Entry 7Z6N (X-ray diffraction, 2.57 A resolution); this record covers chains A and B.

== Chain A (and B) ==
Protein: Putative membrane protein
Source organism: Bordetella bronchiseptica
Notes: chain B of this document is another copy of the same molecule, construct and numbering; everything in this record applies to it too
Reference sequence: A0A0H3LM39 (A0A0H3LM39_BORBR); residues 1-309 here = UniProt positions 1-309
Chain sequence (329 residues; numbered -19 to 309; the number before each row is that of its first residue; numbers below 1 keep their minus sign (Met-19 is residue -19)):
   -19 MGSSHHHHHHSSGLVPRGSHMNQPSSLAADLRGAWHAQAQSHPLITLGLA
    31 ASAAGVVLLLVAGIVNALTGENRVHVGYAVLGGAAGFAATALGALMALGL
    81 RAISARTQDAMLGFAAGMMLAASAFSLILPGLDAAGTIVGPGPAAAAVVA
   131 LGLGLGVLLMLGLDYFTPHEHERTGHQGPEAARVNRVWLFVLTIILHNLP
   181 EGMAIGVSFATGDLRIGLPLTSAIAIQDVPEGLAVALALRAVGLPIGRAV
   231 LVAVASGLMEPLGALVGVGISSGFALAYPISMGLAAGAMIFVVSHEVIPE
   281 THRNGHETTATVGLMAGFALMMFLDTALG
Disordered / not traced: -19 to 20, 150-163 (chain B: -19 to 20, 78-83, 148-163, 221-224, 308-309)
Sequence notes: initiating methionine (-19); expression tag (-18 to 0)
UniProt features mapped onto this chain:
  - binding site (Zn(2+)): Asp89, Asp144, His177, Glu181, Gln207, Glu211, His275, Glu276, His286
  - binding site (Cd(2+)): Met99, Asp144, His177, Asn178, Glu181, Gln207, Asp208, Glu211, Glu240, His275

== Interface between chain A and chain B ==
Contacting residue pairs (14; chain A residue first):
  Glu51(A) with Tyr58(B), hydrogen bond
  Asn52(A) with His55(B)
  Val56(A) with Val56(B), hydrophobic
  Val60(A) with Leu245(B), hydrophobic
  Val164(A) with Arg228(B)
  Trp168(A) with Arg228(B)
  Arg228(A) with Trp168(B)
  Leu231(A) with Trp168(B), hydrophobic; Leu172(B), hydrophobic
  Leu238(A) with Leu242(B)
  Met239(A) with Leu238(B), hydrophobic
  Leu242(A) with Pro241(B), hydrophobic; Leu242(B), hydrophobic
  Leu245(A) with Val60(B), hydrophobic
Interface residues without a listed pair, chain A (20 interface residues in all): Ile44, Ala47, Leu48, Gly57, Leu61, Leu172, Val232, Pro241
Interface residues without a listed pair, chain B (17 interface residues in all): Ala47, Leu48, Gly57, Leu61, Asn165, Leu231

== Summary ==
20 residues of chain A face 17 of chain B across their interface; the contacts include 1 hydrogen bond. Its
one hydrogen-bonded contact is Glu51(A)-Tyr58(B). Curated annotation (UniProt) lists 9 Zn2+-binding residues
and 10 Cd2+-binding residues on chain A.
Both chains are Putative membrane protein (Bordetella bronchiseptica). Entry 7Z6N (Crystal structure of
Zn2+-transporter BbZIP in a metal-stripped state) was determined by X-ray diffraction.
